Entry 3CP1 (X-ray diffraction, 2.00 A resolution); this record covers chain A.

Chain A:
Protein: Transmembrane Protein
Source organism: Human immunodeficiency virus 1
Notes: fragment: Fusion protein of Linker, and
Reference sequence: Q70626 (ENV_HV1LW); the construct has insertions or renumbered stretches relative to UniProt, so the offset changes along the chain: 1-44 = UniProt 536-579; 51-86 = UniProt 628-663
Sequence (86 residues; numbered 1 to 86; the number before each row is that of its first residue):
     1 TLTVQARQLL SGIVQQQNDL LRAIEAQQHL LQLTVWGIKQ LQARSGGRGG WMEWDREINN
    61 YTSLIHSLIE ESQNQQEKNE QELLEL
Unresolved in the structure: 1-2, 42-51, 86
Sequence notes: engineered mutation Asp-19 (Asn554 in Q70626); linker (45-50)
UniProt features mapped onto this chain:
  - region: Lys-39 to Arg-44 (Immunosuppression), Glu-85, Leu-86 (MPER)
  - glycosylation: Asn-60 (N-linked (GlcNAc...) asparagine)

Summary:
Chain A is Transmembrane Protein (Human immunodeficiency virus 1); the structure, Structure of a longer
thermalstable core domain of HIV-1 gp41 containing the enfuvirtide resistance mutation N43D, was determined by
X-ray diffraction together with 2OT5 and 3CYO from the same study.
